PDB entry 8YXZ | electron microscopy, 3.00 A resolution | chains M and Z of the 14 polymer chains in the assembly

[Chain M]
Protein: V-type ATP synthase subunit C
Organism: Thermus thermophilus HB8
UniProt: P74902 (VATC_THET8); residue numbers follow UniProt; this construct covers 1-323
Chain sequence (323 residues; row label = number of the first residue in the row):
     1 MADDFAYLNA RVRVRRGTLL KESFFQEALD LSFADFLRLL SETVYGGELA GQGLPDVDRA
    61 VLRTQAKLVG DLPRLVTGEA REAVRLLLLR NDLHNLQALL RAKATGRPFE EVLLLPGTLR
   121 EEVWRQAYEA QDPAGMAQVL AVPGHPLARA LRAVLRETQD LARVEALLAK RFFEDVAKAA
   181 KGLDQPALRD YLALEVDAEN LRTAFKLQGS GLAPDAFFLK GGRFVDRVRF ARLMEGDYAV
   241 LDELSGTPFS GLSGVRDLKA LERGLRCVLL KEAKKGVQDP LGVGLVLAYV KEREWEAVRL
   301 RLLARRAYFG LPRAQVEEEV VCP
Disordered / not traced: 1-2, 323
Cystine bridges: Cys267-Cys322

[Chain Z]
Protein: V-type ATP synthase, subunit K
Organism: Thermus thermophilus HB8
UniProt: Q5SIT7 (Q5SIT7_THET8); residues -18 to 80 here correspond to UniProt positions 1-99 (UniProt number = residue number + 19)
Chain sequence (102 residues; row label = number of the first residue in the row; numbers below 1 keep their minus sign (Met-18 is residue -18)):
   -18 MKKLLVTVLL AVFGALAFAA EEAAASGGLD RGLIAVGMGL AVGLAALGTG VAQARIGAAG
    42 VGAIAEDRSN FGTALIFLLL PETLVIFGLL IAFILNGRLH HH
Disordered / not traced: -18 to 7, 81-83
Construct notes: expression tag (81-83)

[Chain M / chain Z interface]
Contacting residue pairs (6):
  Arg13(M) with Gly43(Z); Glu47(Z), salt bridge
  Val14(M) with Ala46(Z)
  Arg16(M) with Glu47(Z), salt bridge
  Gly17(M) with Glu47(Z)
  Leu281(M) with Arg36(Z)
Interface residues without a listed pair, chain M (6 interface residues in all): Ala10
Interface residues without a listed pair, chain Z (7 interface residues in all): Ala39, Ala40, Ala44

[Summary]
The interface between chain M and chain Z involves 6 residues on one side and 7 on the other; the contacts
include 2 salt bridges. Polar pairs include Arg13(M)-Glu47(Z) and Arg16(M)-Glu47(Z).
Chain M is V-type ATP synthase subunit C and chain Z is V-type ATP synthase, subunit K, both from Thermus
thermophilus HB8; the structure, Vo domain of V/A-ATPase from Thermus thermophilus state1, was determined by
electron microscopy, deposited together with 8YWT, 8YY0 and 8YY1.
